Entry 6H6E (electron microscopy, 3.95 A resolution); this record covers chains A and C of the 6 polymer chains in the assembly.

Chain A (and C):
Name: TcdA1
Organism: Photorhabdus luminescens
Notes: chain C of this document is another copy of the same molecule, construct and numbering; everything in this record applies to it too
Reference sequence: Q9RN43 (Q9RN43_PHOLU); numbering as in UniProt (aligned over 1-2516)
Amino-acid sequence (2516 residues; row label = number of the first residue in the row):
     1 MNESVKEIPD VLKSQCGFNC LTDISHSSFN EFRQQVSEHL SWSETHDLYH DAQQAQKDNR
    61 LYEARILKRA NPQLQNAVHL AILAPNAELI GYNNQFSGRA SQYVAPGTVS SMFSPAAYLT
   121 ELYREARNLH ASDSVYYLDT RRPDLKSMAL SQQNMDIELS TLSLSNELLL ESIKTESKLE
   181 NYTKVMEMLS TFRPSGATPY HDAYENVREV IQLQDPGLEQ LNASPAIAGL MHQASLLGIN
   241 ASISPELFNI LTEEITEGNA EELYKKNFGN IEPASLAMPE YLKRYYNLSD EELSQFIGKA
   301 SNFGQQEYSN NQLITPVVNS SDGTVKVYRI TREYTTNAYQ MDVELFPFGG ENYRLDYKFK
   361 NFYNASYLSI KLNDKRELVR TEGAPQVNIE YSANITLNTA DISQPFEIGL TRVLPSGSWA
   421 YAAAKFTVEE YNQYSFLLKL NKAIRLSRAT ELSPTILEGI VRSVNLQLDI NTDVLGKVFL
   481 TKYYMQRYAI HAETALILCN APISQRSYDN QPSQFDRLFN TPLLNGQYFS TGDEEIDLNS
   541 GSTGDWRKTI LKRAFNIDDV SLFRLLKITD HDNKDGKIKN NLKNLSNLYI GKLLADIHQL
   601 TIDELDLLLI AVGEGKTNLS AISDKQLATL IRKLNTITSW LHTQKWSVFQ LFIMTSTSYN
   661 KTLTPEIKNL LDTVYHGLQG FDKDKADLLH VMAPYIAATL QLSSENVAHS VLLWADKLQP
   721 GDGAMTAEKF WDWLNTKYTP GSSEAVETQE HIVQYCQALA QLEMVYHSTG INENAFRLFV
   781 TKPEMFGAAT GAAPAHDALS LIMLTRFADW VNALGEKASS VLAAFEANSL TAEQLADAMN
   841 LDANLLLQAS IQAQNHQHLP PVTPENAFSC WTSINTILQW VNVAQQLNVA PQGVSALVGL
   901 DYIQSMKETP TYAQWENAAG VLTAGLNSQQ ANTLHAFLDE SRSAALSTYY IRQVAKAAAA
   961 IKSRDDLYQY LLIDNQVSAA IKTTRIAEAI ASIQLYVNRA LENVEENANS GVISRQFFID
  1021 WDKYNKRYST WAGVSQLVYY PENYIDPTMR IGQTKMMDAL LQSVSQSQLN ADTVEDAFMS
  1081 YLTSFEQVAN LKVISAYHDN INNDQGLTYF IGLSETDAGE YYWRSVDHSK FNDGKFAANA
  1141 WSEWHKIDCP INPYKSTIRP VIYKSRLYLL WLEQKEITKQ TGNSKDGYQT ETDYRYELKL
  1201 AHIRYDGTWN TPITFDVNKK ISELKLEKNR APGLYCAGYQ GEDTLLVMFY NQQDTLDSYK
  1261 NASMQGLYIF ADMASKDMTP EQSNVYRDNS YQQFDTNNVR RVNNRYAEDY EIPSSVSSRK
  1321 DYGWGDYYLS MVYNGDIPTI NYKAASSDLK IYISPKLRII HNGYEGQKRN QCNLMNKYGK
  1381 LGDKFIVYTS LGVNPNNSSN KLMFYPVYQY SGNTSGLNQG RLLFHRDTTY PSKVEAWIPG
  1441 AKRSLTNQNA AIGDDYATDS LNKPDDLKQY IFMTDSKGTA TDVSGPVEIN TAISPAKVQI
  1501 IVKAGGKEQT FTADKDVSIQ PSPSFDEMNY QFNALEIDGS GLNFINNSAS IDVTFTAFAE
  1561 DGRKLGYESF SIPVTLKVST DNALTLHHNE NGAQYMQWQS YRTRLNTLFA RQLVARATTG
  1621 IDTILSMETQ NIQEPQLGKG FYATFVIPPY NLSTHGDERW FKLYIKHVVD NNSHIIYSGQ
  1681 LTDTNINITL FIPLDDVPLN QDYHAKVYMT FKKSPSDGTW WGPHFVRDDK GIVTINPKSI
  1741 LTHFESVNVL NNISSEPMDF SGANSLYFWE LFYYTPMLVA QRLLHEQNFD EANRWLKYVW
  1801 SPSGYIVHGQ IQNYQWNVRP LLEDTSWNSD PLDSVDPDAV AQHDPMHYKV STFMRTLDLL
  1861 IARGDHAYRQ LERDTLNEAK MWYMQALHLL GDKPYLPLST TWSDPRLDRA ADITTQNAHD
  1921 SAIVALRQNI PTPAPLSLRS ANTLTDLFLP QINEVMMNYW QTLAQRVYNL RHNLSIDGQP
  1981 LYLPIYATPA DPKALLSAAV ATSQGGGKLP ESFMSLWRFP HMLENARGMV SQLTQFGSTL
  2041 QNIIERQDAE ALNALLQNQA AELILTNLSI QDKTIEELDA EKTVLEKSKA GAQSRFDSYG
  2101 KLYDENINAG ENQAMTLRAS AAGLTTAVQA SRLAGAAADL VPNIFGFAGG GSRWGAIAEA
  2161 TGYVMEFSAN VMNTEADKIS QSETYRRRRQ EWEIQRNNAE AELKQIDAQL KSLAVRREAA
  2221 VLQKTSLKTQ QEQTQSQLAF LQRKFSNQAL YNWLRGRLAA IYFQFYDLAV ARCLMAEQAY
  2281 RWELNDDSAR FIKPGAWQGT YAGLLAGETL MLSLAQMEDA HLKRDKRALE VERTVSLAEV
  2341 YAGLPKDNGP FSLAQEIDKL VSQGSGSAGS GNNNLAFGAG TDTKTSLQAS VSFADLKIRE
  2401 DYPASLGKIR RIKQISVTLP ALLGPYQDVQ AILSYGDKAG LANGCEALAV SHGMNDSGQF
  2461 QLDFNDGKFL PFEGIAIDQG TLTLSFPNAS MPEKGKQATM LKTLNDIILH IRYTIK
Disordered / not traced: 1-69, 1180-1189, 1923-1942

How chain A and chain C interact:
Contacting residue pairs - 43 pairs, chain A then chain C:
  Pro-665(A) / Ala-2001(C)
  Pro-665(A) / Thr-2002(C)
  Pro-665(A) / Ser-2003(C)
  Glu-666(A) / Val-2000(C)
  Glu-666(A) / Ala-2001(C)  hydrogen bond (side chain-backbone)
  Lys-668(A) / Ser-2003(C)
  Asn-669(A) / Thr-2002(C)  hydrogen bond (side chain-backbone)
  Asn-669(A) / Ser-2003(C)  hydrogen bond
  Asn-669(A) / Gln-2004(C)
  Asn-669(A) / Thr-2300(C)  hydrogen bond
  Asp-672(A) / Gly-2005(C)
  His-676(A) / Pro-2294(C)  hydrogen bond (side chain-backbone)
  His-676(A) / Gly-2295(C)
  His-676(A) / Gln-2298(C)
  Gln-679(A) / Lys-2293(C)
  Asn-2106(A) / Gln-1068(C)
  Ile-2107(A) / Gln-1068(C)
  Asn-2112(A) / Gln-1068(C)
  Met-2115(A) / Gln-1068(C)
  Gln-2129(A) / Glu-1120(C)  hydrogen bond
  Gln-2129(A) / Lys-1146(C)
  Leu-2133(A) / Asp-1117(C)
  Leu-2133(A) / Ala-1118(C)
  Ala-2137(A) / Asp-1117(C)
  Leu-2140(A) / Asn-1152(C)
  Gly-2146(A) / Thr-1190(C)
  Phe-2147(A) / Thr-1190(C)
  Gly-2149(A) / Thr-1178(C)
  Trp-2154(A) / Lys-1175(C)
  Ile-2157(A) / Pro-1150(C)  hydrophobic
  Ile-2157(A) / Asn-1152(C)
  Ala-2158(A) / Pro-1150(C)
  Thr-2161(A) / Asp-1148(C)
  Glu-2175(A) / Gln-1062(C)
  Glu-2175(A) / Ser-1065(C)
  Lys-2178(A) / Gln-1062(C)  hydrogen bond (side chain-backbone)
  Lys-2178(A) / Ser-1063(C)  hydrogen bond (side chain-backbone)
  Lys-2178(A) / Gln-1066(C)  hydrogen bond
  Ile-2179(A) / Ser-1065(C)
  Ser-2182(A) / Gln-1066(C)
  Ser-2182(A) / Ser-1067(C)  hydrogen bond
  Arg-2186(A) / Ser-1067(C)
  Arg-2186(A) / Glu-1786(C)  salt bridge
Also at the interface, not in a pair above, chain A (32 interface residues in all): Gly-680, Gly-741, Ala-2148, Gly-2150, Glu-2183
Also at the interface, not in a pair above, chain C (30 interface residues in all): Thr-1116, Gly-2006

In short:
The interface between chain A and chain C involves 32 residues on one side and 30 on the other; the contacts
include 10 hydrogen bonds and 1 salt bridge. Among the polar pairs are Arg-2186(A)/Glu-1786(C),
Glu-666(A)/Ala-2001(C) and Asn-669(A)/Thr-2002(C).
Both chains are TcdA1 (Photorhabdus luminescens). Entry 6H6E (PTC3 holotoxin complex from Photorhabdus
luminecens in prepore state (TcdA1, TcdB2, TccC3)) was determined by electron microscopy together with 6H6F
and 6H6G from the same study.
